7LSX - chains D and E of the 13 polymer chains in the assembly; structure by electron microscopy, 3.61 A resolution.

Chain D:
Name: Proteasome subunit alpha type-4
From: Saccharomyces cerevisiae (strain ATCC 204508 / S288c)
Notes: EC 3.4.25.1
Reference sequence: P40303 (PSA4_YEAST); residue numbers follow UniProt; this construct covers 1-254
Amino-acid sequence (254 residues; row label = number of the first residue in the row):
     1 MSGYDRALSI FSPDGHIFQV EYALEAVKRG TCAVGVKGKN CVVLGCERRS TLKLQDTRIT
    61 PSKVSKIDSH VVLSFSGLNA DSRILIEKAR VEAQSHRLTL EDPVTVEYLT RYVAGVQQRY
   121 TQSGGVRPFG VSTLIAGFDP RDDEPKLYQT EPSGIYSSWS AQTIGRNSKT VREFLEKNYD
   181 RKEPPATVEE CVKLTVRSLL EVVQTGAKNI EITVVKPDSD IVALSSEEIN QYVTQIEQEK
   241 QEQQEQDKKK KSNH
Not modelled in the structure: 1-3, 239-254
Swiss-Prot annotation at these positions:
  - modified residue: Thr60 (Phosphothreonine)

Chain E:
Name: Proteasome subunit alpha type-5
From: Saccharomyces cerevisiae (strain ATCC 204508 / S288c)
Notes: EC 3.4.25.1
Reference sequence: P32379 (PSA5_YEAST); residues 1-260 here = UniProt positions 1-260
Amino-acid sequence (260 residues; numbered 1 to 260; the number before each row is that of its first residue):
     1 MFLTRSEYDR GVSTFSPEGR LFQVEYSLEA IKLGSTAIGI ATKEGVVLGV EKRATSPLLE
    61 SDSIEKIVEI DRHIGCAMSG LTADARSMIE HARTAAVTHN LYYDEDINVE SLTQSVCDLA
   121 LRFGEGASGE ERLMSRPFGV ALLIAGHDAD DGYQLFHAEP SGTFYRYNAK AIGSGSEGAQ
   181 AELLNEWHSS LTLKEAELLV LKILKQVMEE KLDENNAQLS CITKQDGFKI YDNEKTAELI
   241 KELKEKEAAE SPEEADVEMS
Not modelled in the structure: 250-260

Chain D / chain E interface:
Residue-residue contacts - 45 pairs, chain D then chain E:
  Tyr4(D) - Asp9(E)  hydrogen bond
  Tyr4(D) - Arg10(E)
  Ser9(D) - Ser135(E)
  Ser9(D) - Arg136(E)
  Ile10(D) - Gly11(E)
  Ile10(D) - Gln23(E)
  Phe11(D) - Gln23(E)  hydrogen bond (backbone-side chain)
  Phe11(D) - Tyr26(E)  hydrophobic
  Phe11(D) - Ser27(E)
  Phe11(D) - Arg136(E)
  Phe11(D) - Pro137(E)
  Phe11(D) - Gly139(E)
  Ser12(D) - Tyr26(E)
  Pro13(D) - Tyr26(E)
  Pro13(D) - Glu29(E)
  Asp14(D) - Glu29(E)
  Asp14(D) - Leu33(E)
  Gly15(D) - Tyr26(E)
  Gly15(D) - Ala30(E)
  His16(D) - Leu33(E)
  Ile17(D) - Arg136(E)
  Gly115(D) - Arg86(E)
  Gln118(D) - Ala83(E)  hydrogen bond (side chain-backbone)
  Gln118(D) - Asp84(E)
  Gln118(D) - Arg86(E)  hydrogen bond
  Gln122(D) - Met134(E)
  Gln122(D) - Ser135(E)
  Ser153(D) - Ala83(E)
  Ile155(D) - Thr82(E)
  Ser157(D) - Leu59(E)
  Ser158(D) - Leu59(E)
  Ser158(D) - Glu60(E)  hydrogen bond (backbone-backbone)
  Ser158(D) - Ser63(E)
  Trp159(D) - Thr55(E)
  Trp159(D) - Leu58(E)
  Trp159(D) - Leu59(E)
  Ser160(D) - Leu58(E)  hydrogen bond (backbone-backbone)
  Ala161(D) - Leu58(E)
  Leu175(D) - Leu58(E)  hydrophobic
  Glu176(D) - Ser56(E)  hydrogen bond
  Glu176(D) - Pro57(E)
  Glu176(D) - Leu58(E)
  Tyr179(D) - Leu58(E)  hydrophobic
  Arg181(D) - Pro57(E)
  Arg181(D) - Glu60(E)  salt bridge
Also at the interface, not in a pair above, chain D (28 interface residues in all): Leu8, Arg111, Ser123, Arg172
Also at the interface, not in a pair above, chain E (30 interface residues in all): Ile64, Leu81, Glu90, Leu133, Phe138

Summary:
28 residues of chain D and 30 residues of chain E are in contact; the contacts include 7 hydrogen bonds and 1
salt bridge. Polar pairs include Arg181(D)-Glu60(E), Tyr4(D)-Asp9(E) and Phe11(D)-Gln23(E).
Chain D is Proteasome subunit alpha type-4 and chain E is Proteasome subunit alpha type-5, both from
Saccharomyces cerevisiae (strain ATCC 204508 / S288c); the structure, Cryo-EM structure of 13S proteasome core
particle assembly intermediate purified from Pre3-1 proteasome mutant (G34D), was determined by electron
microscopy together with 7LS5 and 7LS6 from the same study.
